9FFY - chains A and F of the 6 polymer chains in the assembly; structure by electron microscopy, 3.10 A resolution.

# Chain A
Protein: Gamma-aminobutyric acid receptor subunit alpha-1
From: Homo sapiens
UniProt: P14867 (GBRA1_HUMAN); residues 5-429 here correspond to UniProt positions 32-456 (UniProt number = residue number + 27)
Amino-acid sequence (411 residues; each row starts with the number of its first residue; note: 71 numbers in that range are skipped by the numbering (no residue carries them; nothing is unmodelled there); numbers below 1 keep their minus sign (Met-52 is residue -52)):
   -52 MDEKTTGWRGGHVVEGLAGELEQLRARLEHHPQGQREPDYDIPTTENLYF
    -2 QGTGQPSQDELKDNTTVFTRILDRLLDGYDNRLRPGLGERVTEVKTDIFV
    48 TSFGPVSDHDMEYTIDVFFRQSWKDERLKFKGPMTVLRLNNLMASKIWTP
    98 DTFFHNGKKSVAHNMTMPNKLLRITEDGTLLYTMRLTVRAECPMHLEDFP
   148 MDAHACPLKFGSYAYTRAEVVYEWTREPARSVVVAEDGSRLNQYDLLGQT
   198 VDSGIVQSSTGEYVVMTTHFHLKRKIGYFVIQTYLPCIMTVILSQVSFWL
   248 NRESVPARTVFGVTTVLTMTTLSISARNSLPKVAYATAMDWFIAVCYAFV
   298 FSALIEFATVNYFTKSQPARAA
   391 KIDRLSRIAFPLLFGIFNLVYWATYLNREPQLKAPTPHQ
Unresolved in the structure: -52 to 9, 419-429
Construct notes: initiating methionine (-52); expression tag (-51 to 4); linker (313-319)
Disulfide bonds: Cys139-Cys153
Covalent attachments: glycan linked to Asn111
Ligand contacts:
  - gamma-amino-butanoic acid (ABU): Phe65, Arg67, Thr130
  - D3D ((19S,22R,25R)-22,25,26-trihydroxy-16,22-dioxo-17,21,23-trioxa-22lambda~5~-phosphahexacosan-19-yl (9E)-octadec-9-enoate): Lys220, Arg221, Lys222, Ile223, Gly224, Val227, Leu232, Pro233, Ile235, Ile239, Pro401, Phe404, Asn408, Trp412, Leu416
Swiss-Prot annotation at these positions:
  - binding site (4-aminobutanoate): Arg67, Thr130
  - binding site (3alpha-hydroxy-5alpha-pregnan-11,20-dione): Trp246
  - glycosylation (N-linked (GlcNAc...) asparagine): Asn11, Asn111

# Chain F
Protein: Nanobody38
From: Lama glama
Notes: antibody fragment or engineered binder
Amino-acid sequence (133 residues; row label = number of the first residue in the row):
     2 QVQLQESGGGLVQAGGSLRVSCAASGRTFTTYIMAWFRQAPGKEREFLAA
    52 MDQGRIQYYGDSVRGRFTISRDYAKNSVDLQLDGLRPEDTAVYYCAAGAG
   102 FWGLRTASSYHYWGQGTQVTVSSHHHHHHEPEA
Unresolved in the structure: 125-134
Disulfide bonds: Cys23-Cys96

# How chain A and chain F interact
Residue-residue contacts (30; chain A residue first):
  Pro140(A) - Gln54(F)
  His142(A) - Thr32(F)
  His142(A) - Tyr33(F)
  Glu144(A) - Arg28(F)  salt bridge
  Glu144(A) - Tyr33(F)
  Ala150(A) - Phe102(F)  hydrophobic
  His151(A) - Phe102(F)
  Ala152(A) - Gly101(F)
  Lys156(A) - Asp53(F)  salt bridge
  Leu194(A) - Trp103(F)
  Asp199(A) - Tyr59(F)
  Asp199(A) - Arg106(F)  salt bridge
  Ser200(A) - Tyr59(F)
  Gly201(A) - Gln58(F)
  Ile202(A) - Arg56(F)
  Ile202(A) - Ile57(F)
  Ile202(A) - Gln58(F)  hydrogen bond (backbone-backbone)
  Val203(A) - Gly55(F)
  Val203(A) - Arg56(F)
  Val203(A) - Ile57(F)  hydrophobic
  Gln204(A) - Arg56(F)  hydrogen bond (backbone-side chain)
  Ser205(A) - Arg56(F)
  Thr214(A) - Tyr59(F)  hydrogen bond
  His216(A) - Tyr59(F)
  His216(A) - Leu105(F)
  His218(A) - Gly101(F)
  His218(A) - Phe102(F)
  His218(A) - Trp103(F)  hydrogen bond (side chain-backbone)
  His218(A) - Gly104(F)  hydrogen bond (side chain-backbone)
  Leu219(A) - Phe102(F)
Other interface residues (no listed pair), chain A (22 interface residues in all): Gly195, Thr197, Val212
Other interface residues (no listed pair), chain F (17 interface residues in all): Ala100

# In short
22 residues of chain A face 17 of chain F across their interface, with 5 hydrogen bonds and 3 salt bridges.
Polar contacts include Glu144(A)-Arg28(F), Lys156(A)-Asp53(F) and Asp199(A)-Arg106(F). Bound to chain A:
compound D3D and gamma-amino-butanoic acid. Covalently linked N-acetylglucosamine: at Asn111(A).
Chain A is Gamma-aminobutyric acid receptor subunit alpha-1 (Homo sapiens) and chain F is Nanobody38 (Lama
glama); the structure, Cryo-EM structure of the alpha1beta3gamma2 GABA(A) receptor in complex with GABA and
Nb38 in the short-lived ..., was determined by electron microscopy.
